PDB entry 5TWJ | X-ray diffraction, 2.30 A resolution | chains C and D

# Chain C (and D)
Protein: Ribosomal RNA large subunit methyltransferase H
Source organism: Escherichia coli
Notes: EC 2.1.1.177; chain D of this document is another copy of the same molecule, construct and numbering; everything in this record applies to it too
Reference sequence: B7MFQ9 (RLMH_ECO45); residues 2-155 here = UniProt positions 2-155
Chain sequence (162 residues; numbered -6 to 155; the number before each row is that of its first residue; numbers below 1 keep their minus sign (Met-6 is residue -6)):
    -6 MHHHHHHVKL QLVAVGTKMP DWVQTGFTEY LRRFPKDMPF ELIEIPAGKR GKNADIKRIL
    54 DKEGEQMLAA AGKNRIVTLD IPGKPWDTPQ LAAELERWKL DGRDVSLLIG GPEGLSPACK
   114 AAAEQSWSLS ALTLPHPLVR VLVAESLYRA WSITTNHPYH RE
Unresolved in the structure: -6 to -2
Construct notes: initiating methionine (-6); expression tag (-5 to 1)
Swiss-Prot annotation at these positions:
  - binding site (S-adenosyl-L-methionine): Leu72, Gly103, Leu122 to Leu127
Ligand contacts: S-adenosylmethionine (SAM): Leu72, Asp73, Ile74, Leu101, Ile102, Gly103, Gly104, Pro105, Glu106, Gly107, Leu108, Lys113, Trp120, Ser121, Leu122, Ser123, Leu125, Thr126, Leu127, Val132
Reported in the primary citation:
  - binding site for S-adenosylmethionine: Leu72, Asp73, Ile74, Gly103 to Gly107, Leu108, Leu122, Ser123, Leu125, Leu127, Val132
  - mutagenesis - H129A, R142A: decreased catalytic activity
  - mutagenesis - E138A, E138Q, Y152F, H153F, R154A: abolished catalytic activity
  - mutagenesis - R154A: decreased binding to ribosome
  - mutagenesis - E138A, E138Q, Y152F, H153F: unchanged binding to ribosome
  - mutagenesis - H129A: increased binding to S-adenosylmethionine
  - mutagenesis - E138A, E138Q, Y152F, H153F, R154A: unchanged binding to S-adenosylmethionine
  - catalytic residues: Tyr152 (proposed by the authors, not directly observed)
  - catalytic residues: Glu138, His153, Arg154

# Interface between chain C and chain D
Pairs across the interface - 44 pairs, chain C then chain D:
  Trp15(C) - Trp15(D)
  Trp15(C) - Thr18(D)
  Trp15(C) - Gly19(D)
  Trp15(C) - Tyr23(D)  hydrophobic
  Thr18(C) - Trp15(D)
  Gly19(C) - Trp15(D)
  Tyr23(C) - Trp15(D)  hydrophobic
  Pro78(C) - Ala124(D)
  Trp79(C) - Ala124(D)
  Trp79(C) - Leu125(D)
  Asp80(C) - Ala124(D)
  Asp80(C) - Leu125(D)
  Thr81(C) - Leu125(D)
  Thr81(C) - Thr126(D)  hydrogen bond (side chain-backbone)
  Pro105(C) - Glu155(D)
  Glu106(C) - Glu155(D)
  Leu122(C) - Leu122(D)
  Leu122(C) - Ser123(D)  hydrogen bond (backbone-side chain)
  Leu122(C) - Leu125(D)  hydrophobic
  Ser123(C) - Leu122(D)  hydrogen bond (side chain-backbone)
  Ala124(C) - Pro78(D)
  Ala124(C) - Trp79(D)
  Ala124(C) - Asp80(D)
  Leu125(C) - Trp79(D)
  Leu125(C) - Asp80(D)
  Leu125(C) - Thr81(D)
  Leu125(C) - Leu122(D)  hydrophobic
  Leu125(C) - Ser139(D)
  Thr126(C) - Thr81(D)  hydrogen bond (backbone-side chain)
  Thr126(C) - Arg142(D)  hydrogen bond (backbone-side chain)
  Pro128(C) - Glu138(D)
  Pro128(C) - Arg142(D)
  Pro128(C) - Tyr152(D)
  Leu131(C) - Val134(D)  hydrophobic
  Leu131(C) - Leu135(D)  hydrophobic
  Leu131(C) - Glu138(D)
  Leu135(C) - Leu131(D)  hydrophobic
  Leu135(C) - Leu135(D)  hydrophobic
  Glu138(C) - Pro128(D)
  Glu138(C) - Leu131(D)
  Ser139(C) - Leu125(D)
  Arg142(C) - Thr126(D)  hydrogen bond (side chain-backbone)
  Arg142(C) - Pro128(D)
  Tyr152(C) - Pro128(D)
Other interface residues (no listed pair), chain C (26 interface residues in all): Leu84, Trp120, Leu127, Val134
Other interface residues (no listed pair), chain D (26 interface residues in all): Glu22, Leu84, Trp120, Leu127

# In short
Chain C and chain D each contribute 26 residues to their interface; the contacts include 6 hydrogen bonds.
Among the polar pairs are Thr81(C)-Thr126(D), Leu122(C)-Ser123(D) and Thr126(C)-Arg142(D). The paper reports
catalytic residues Tyr152(C), Glu138(C) and His153(C) among others; E138A, E138Q and Y152F of chain C, among
others, abolish catalytic activity; 7 substitutions were tested in all.
Chain C and chain D are both Ribosomal RNA large subunit methyltransferase H (Escherichia coli); the
structure, Crystal Structure of RlmH in Complex with S-Adenosylmethionine, was determined by X-ray
diffraction, deposited together with 5TWK.
